PDB entry 4I50 | X-ray diffraction, 2.30 A resolution | chains B and E of the 6 polymer chains in the assembly

Chain B:
Protein: Tubulin beta-2B chain
Organism: Bos taurus
Reference sequence: Q6B856 (TBB2B_BOVIN); the author numbering skips numbers that UniProt does not, so the offset changes along the chain: 1-42 = UniProt 1-42; 45-360 = UniProt 43-358; 369-455 = UniProt 359-445
Amino-acid sequence (445 residues; each row starts with the number of its first residue; note: 10 numbers in that range are skipped by the numbering (no residue carries them; nothing is unmodelled there)):
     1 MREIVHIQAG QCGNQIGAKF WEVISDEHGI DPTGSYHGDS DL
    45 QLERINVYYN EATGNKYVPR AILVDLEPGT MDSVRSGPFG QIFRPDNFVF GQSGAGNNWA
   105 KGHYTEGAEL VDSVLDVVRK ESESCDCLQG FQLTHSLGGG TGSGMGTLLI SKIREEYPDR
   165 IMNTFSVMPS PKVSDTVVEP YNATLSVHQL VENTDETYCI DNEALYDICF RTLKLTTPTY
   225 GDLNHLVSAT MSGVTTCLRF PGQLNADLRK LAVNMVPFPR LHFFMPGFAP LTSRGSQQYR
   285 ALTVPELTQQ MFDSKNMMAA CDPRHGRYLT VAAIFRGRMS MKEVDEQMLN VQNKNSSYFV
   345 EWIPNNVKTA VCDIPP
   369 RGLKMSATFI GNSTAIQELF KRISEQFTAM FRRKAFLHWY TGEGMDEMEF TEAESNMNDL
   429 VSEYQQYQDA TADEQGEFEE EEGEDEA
Disordered / not traced: 1, 279-285, 441-455
Metal / ion sites: Mg2+: Q11 (together with GDP); Ca2+ near E113 (its only coordinating residue here)
Residues lining bound ligands: GDP (guanosine-5'-diphosphate): A9, G10, Q11, C12, G13, Q15, I16, D69, N101, S140, G142, G143, G144, T145, G146, S147, V171, P173, V177, D179, E183, N206, L209, Y224, L227, N228
Curated features (UniProtKB/Swiss-Prot):
  - motif: M1 to I4 (MREI motif)
  - binding site (GTP): Q11, E71, S140, G144, T145, G146, N206, N228
  - binding site (Mg(2+)): E71
  - modified residue: S40 (Phosphoserine), T57 (Phosphothreonine), K60 (N6-acetyllysine), S174 (Phosphoserine), T287 (Phosphothreonine), T292 (Phosphothreonine), R320 (Omega-N-methylarginine), E448 (5-glutamyl polyglutamate)
  - cross-link (Glycyl lysine isopeptide (Lys-Gly)): K60 (interchain with G-Cter in ubiquitin), K326 (interchain with G-Cter in ubiquitin)

Chain E:
Protein: Stathmin-4
Organism: Rattus norvegicus
Reference sequence: P63043 (STMN4_RAT); residues 3-145 here correspond to UniProt positions 47-189 (UniProt number = residue number + 44)
Amino-acid sequence (143 residues; row label = number of the first residue in the row):
     3 MADMEVIELN KCTSGQSFEV ILKPPSFDGV PEFNASLPRR RDPSLEEIQK KLEAAEERRK
    63 YQEAELLKHL AEKREHEREV IQKAIEENNN FIKMAKEKLA QKMESNKENR EAHLAAMLER
   123 LQEKDKHAEE VRKNKELKEE ASR
Disordered / not traced: 3-5, 29-43, 144-145
Differences from the reference sequence: cloning artifact (3-4)
Curated features (UniProtKB/Swiss-Prot):
  - modified residue: S46 (Phosphoserine)

Interface between chain B and chain E:
Contacting residue pairs - 24 pairs, chain B then chain E:
  Y108(B) with H78(E), hydrogen bond; E79(E); V82(E), hydrophobic; I83(E)
  L152(B) with E79(E)
  S155(B) with L72(E); R76(E), hydrogen bond
  K156(B) with R76(E); E79(E), salt bridge
  R158(B) with L68(E)
  E159(B) with L69(E); L72(E); R76(E), salt bridge
  P162(B) with E65(E); L68(E), hydrophobic
  T409(B) with E89(E)
  E411(B) with V82(E); A86(E)
  G412(B) with V82(E); K85(E); A86(E)
  M413(B) with V82(E)
  D414(B) with K85(E), salt bridge
  E417(B) with H78(E), salt bridge
Also at the interface, not in a pair above, chain B (16 interface residues in all): H107, T109, G410
Also at the interface, not in a pair above, chain E (13 interface residues in all): A73

Overview:
The interface between chain B and chain E involves 16 residues on one side and 13 on the other, with 2
hydrogen bonds and 4 salt bridges. Among the polar pairs are K156(B)-E79(E), E159(B)-R76(E) and
D414(B)-K85(E). Bound to chain B: GDP.
Chain B is Tubulin beta-2B chain (Bos taurus) and chain E is Stathmin-4 (Rattus norvegicus); the structure,
Crystal structure of tubulin-stathmin-TTL-Epothilone A complex, was determined by X-ray diffraction (same
publication as 4I4T and 4I55).
